Entry 5BX4 (X-ray diffraction, 1.65 A resolution); this record covers chain A.

# Chain A
Molecule: beta-glucosidase
From: Thermoanaerobacterium xylanolyticum LX-11
Notes: EC 3.2.1.21
Reference sequence: F6BL85 (F6BL85_THEXL); residue numbers follow UniProt; this construct covers 19-806
Chain sequence (799 residues; row label = number of the first residue in the row; note: 18 numbers in that range are skipped by the numbering (no residue carries them; nothing is unmodelled there); numbers below 1 keep their minus sign (Ala-2 is residue -2)):
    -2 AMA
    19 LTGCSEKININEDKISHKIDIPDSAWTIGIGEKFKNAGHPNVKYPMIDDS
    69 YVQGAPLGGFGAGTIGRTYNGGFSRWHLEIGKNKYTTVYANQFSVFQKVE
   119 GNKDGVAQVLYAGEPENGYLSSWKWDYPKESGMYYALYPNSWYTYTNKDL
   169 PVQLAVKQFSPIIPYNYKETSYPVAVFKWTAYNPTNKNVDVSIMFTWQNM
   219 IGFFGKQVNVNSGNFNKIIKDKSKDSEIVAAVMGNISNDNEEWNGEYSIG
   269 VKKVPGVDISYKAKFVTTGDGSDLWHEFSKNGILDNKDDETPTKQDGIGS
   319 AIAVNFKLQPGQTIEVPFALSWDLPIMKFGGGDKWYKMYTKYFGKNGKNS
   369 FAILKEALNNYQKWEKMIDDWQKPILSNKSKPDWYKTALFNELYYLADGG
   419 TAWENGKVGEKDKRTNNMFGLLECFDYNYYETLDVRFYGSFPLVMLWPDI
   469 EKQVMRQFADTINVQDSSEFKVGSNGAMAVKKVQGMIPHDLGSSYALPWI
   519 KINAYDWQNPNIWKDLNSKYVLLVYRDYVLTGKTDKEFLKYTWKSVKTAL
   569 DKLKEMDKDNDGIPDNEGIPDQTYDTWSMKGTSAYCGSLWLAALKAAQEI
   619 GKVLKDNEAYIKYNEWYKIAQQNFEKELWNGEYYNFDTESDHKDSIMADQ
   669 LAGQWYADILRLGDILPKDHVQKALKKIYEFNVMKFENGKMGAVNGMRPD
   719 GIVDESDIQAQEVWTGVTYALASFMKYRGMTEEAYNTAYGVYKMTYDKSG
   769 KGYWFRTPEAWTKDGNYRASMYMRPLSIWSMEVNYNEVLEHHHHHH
Not modelled in the structure: -2 to 0, 19-30, 429-430, 802-814
Sequence notes: expression tag (-2 to 0, 807-814)
Metal / ion sites: Ca2+: Asp575, Asp577, Asp579, Ile581, Asp583 (together with glycerol)
Small-molecule neighbours: glucoimidazole (GIM): Glu441, Tyr445, Tyr447, Thr450, Asp452, Val453, His507, Tyr523, Trp531, Thr591, Asp593, Gln727, Trp732, Glu777, Arg786, Tyr790, Arg792
From the paper describing this entry:
  - catalytic residues: Glu441, Asp593
  - mutagenesis - E441A, D508H (5800-fold), D508N (>240-fold), R544W, D593A, R786H (20-fold): decreased catalytic activity
  - mutagenesis - D508H: decreased stability
  - mutagenesis - R544W: unchanged stability

# Overview
Bound to chain A: glucoimidazole. Asp575, Asp577, Asp579, Ile581 and Asp583 form the Ca2+ site. From the
paper: catalytic residues Glu441 and Asp593; E441A, D508H and D508N, among others, reduce catalytic activity;
6 substitutions were tested in all.
Chain A is beta-glucosidase (Thermoanaerobacterium xylanolyticum LX-11); the structure, Crystal structure of
Thermoanaerobacterium xylanolyticum GH116 beta-glucosidase with Glucoimidazole, was determined by X-ray
diffraction together with 5BVU, 5BX2, 5BX3, 5BX5 and 5FJS from the same study.
